Entry 8WGH (electron microscopy, 2.40 A resolution); this record covers chains B and H of the 18 polymer chains in the assembly.

# Chain B
Protein: Photosystem I P700 chlorophyll a apoprotein A2
Source organism: Fittonia albivenis
Notes: EC 1.97.1.12
UniProt: G9IB61 (G9IB61_SESIN); residue numbers follow UniProt; this construct covers 1-734
Chain sequence (734 residues; each row starts with the number of its first residue):
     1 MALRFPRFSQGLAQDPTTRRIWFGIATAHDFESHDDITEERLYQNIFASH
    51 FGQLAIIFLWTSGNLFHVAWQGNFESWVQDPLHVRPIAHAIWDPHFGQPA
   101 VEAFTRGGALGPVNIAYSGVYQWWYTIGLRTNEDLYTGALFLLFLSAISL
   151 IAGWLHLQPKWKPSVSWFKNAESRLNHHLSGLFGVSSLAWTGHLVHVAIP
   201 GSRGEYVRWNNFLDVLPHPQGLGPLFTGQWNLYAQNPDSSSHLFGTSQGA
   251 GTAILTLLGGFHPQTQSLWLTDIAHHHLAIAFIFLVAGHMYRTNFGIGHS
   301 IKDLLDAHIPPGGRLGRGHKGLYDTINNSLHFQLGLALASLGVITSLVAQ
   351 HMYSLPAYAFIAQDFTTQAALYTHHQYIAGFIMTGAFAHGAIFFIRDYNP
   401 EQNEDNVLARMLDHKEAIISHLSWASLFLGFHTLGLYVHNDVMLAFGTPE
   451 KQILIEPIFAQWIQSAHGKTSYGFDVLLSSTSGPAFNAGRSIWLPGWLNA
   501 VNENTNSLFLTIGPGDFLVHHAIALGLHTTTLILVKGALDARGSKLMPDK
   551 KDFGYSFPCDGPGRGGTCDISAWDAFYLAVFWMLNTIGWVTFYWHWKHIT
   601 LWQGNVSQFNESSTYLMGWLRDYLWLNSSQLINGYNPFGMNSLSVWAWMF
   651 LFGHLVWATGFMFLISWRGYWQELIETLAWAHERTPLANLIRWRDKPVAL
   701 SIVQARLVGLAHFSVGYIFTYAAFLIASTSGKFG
Disordered / not traced: 1
Bound ions: chlorophyll a Mg site 1 near Q53 (its only coordinating residue here); chlorophyll a Mg site 2 near D93 (its only coordinating residue here)
Ligand contacts:
  - beta-carotene (BCR), molecule 1: I21, I25, I691
  - beta-carotene (BCR), molecule 2: L54, I57, W60, G181, L182, V185, S186, L188
  - beta-carotene (BCR), molecule 3: T61, L65, W123, W124, I127, L129, G138, F141, L142, L145, W209, F212, L213
  - beta-carotene (BCR), molecule 4: L188, L222, L225, F226, F282, L285, V286, H289
  - beta-carotene (BCR), molecule 5: F332, G335, L336, A339, V343, M383, A386, F387, G390, F393, F394, L408, A538
  - beta-carotene (BCR), molecule 6: F387, M411, V535, L539
  - beta-carotene (BCR), molecule 7: W648, M649, F652, W671, L674, I675, L678, F719
  - beta-carotene (BCR), molecule 8: T685, P686, L687
  - chlorophyll a (CLA), molecule 1: F5, F8, G24, I25, A28, H29, F31, H34, S49, G52, Q53, I56
  - chlorophyll a (CLA), molecule 2: T18, I21, W22, I675, L678, A679, H682, I691, R692, W693, R694, D695, P697, V698
  - chlorophyll a (CLA), molecule 3: W22, F652, L655, V656, T659, M662, F663, L700, V708, A711, H712, V715
  - chlorophyll a (CLA), molecule 4: I25, A26, T27, A28, H29, D30, L334, L338, F381, I382, T384, G385, A388, H389, I392, R396, Y555, W573, F576, F652, A711, V715, F719
  - chlorophyll a (CLA), molecule 5: H29, F31, Y43, I46, S49, H50, Q53, L54, I57, F168, R174, H178, L182, L330, H331, Q333, L334, A337, L338, L341
  - chlorophyll a (CLA), molecule 6: H29, Q53, I56, I57, W60, L341, I378, F381, I382
  - chlorophyll a (CLA), molecule 7: F47, F51, I148, I151, A152, L155, H156, K160, W161, P163, W167
  - chlorophyll a (CLA), molecule 8: F47, H50, F51, L54, W123, W167, F168, N170, S173, R174, H177, H178, G181, L182, F183, I344, Y358
  - chlorophyll a (CLA), molecule 9: F51, L54, F58, I127, G128, L129, D134, T137, G138, F141, L145, I148, S149, S186, A189, W190, G192, H193, H196, V197, V207, R208, W209, F212
  - chlorophyll a (CLA), molecule 10: I57, W60, T61, S118, G119, W123, V185, S186, A189, L341, I344, T345, V348, M352, Y358, L371, H374, H375, I378, I382
  - chlorophyll a (CLA), molecule 11: L59, W60, S62, G63, F66, H67, W70, Q71, H89, A90, W92
  - chlorophyll a (CLA), molecule 12: W60, N64, V68, A88, H89, N114, I115, A116, Y117, S118, V120, V645, W646, M649, F719
  - chlorophyll a (CLA), molecule 13: W60, N64, Y117, S118, V120, A370, L371, T373, H374, Y377, F381, W646, M649, I718, F719, A722, L725, I726
  - chlorophyll a (CLA), molecule 14: H89, A90, I91, W92, D93, P94, H95, F96, F104, N114, S644, V645, W648
  - chlorophyll a (CLA), molecule 15: W123, T126, I127, L182, F183, S186, S187, W190, I273, H276, H277, I280, I344, L347, V348, H351, M352, A357, Y358
  - chlorophyll a (CLA), molecule 16: W167, N170, S173, H177, T293, N294, F295
  - chlorophyll a (CLA), molecule 17: A171, R174, L175, H178, L179, F183, I280, I283, F284, I301, L305, Y323, I326, N327, L336, A337, S340, L341, I344
  - chlorophyll a (CLA), molecule 18: L175, L179, F183, I283, F284, A287, M290, Y291, I301, L304, L305
  - chlorophyll a (CLA), molecule 19: N176, H177, S180, G181, V185, L285, H289, M290, Y291, T293, F295, I297
  - chlorophyll a (CLA), molecule 20: L188, A189, T191, G192, V195, H196, F212, L213, V215, L216, P217, H218, G221, L222, F226, Y233, I254, L255, L278
  - chlorophyll a (CLA), molecule 21: L225, W230, N231, Y233, A234, L255, T256, L257, H275, L278, A279, F282, I492
  - chlorophyll a (CLA), molecule 22: T256, L257, G260, L268, D272, I273, H275, H276, A279, I280, H351, L355, W493, W497
  - chlorophyll a (CLA), molecule 23: I283, V286, M290, H299, L304, A307, H308
  - chlorophyll a (CLA), molecule 24: V286, A287, H289, M290, I297, G298, H299
  - chlorophyll a (CLA), molecule 25: L305, H308, L315, H319, L322, I326, F332, V407, L408, M411
  - chlorophyll a (CLA), molecule 26: A307, H308, I309, P310, P311, R314, L315, H319
  - chlorophyll a (CLA), molecule 27: R314, L315, V407, R410, M411, D413, H414, A417, I418, H421
  - chlorophyll a (CLA), molecule 28: L336, A339, S340, V343, I344, L347, Q350, H351, Y353, S354, L355, L508, F509
  - chlorophyll a (CLA), molecule 29: V343, S346, L347, Q350, Q376, G380, M383, F387, L527, T530, T531, L534, M583, T586, I587
  - chlorophyll a (CLA), molecule 30: Q350, Y353, Y372, F459, A460, I463, Q464, F509, L510, I512, H520, I523, L527, V590, Y593, W594, H598
  - chlorophyll a (CLA), molecule 31: A417, H421, W424
  - chlorophyll a (CLA), molecule 32: I418, L422, W424, A524, L527, H528, T531
  - chlorophyll a (CLA), molecule 33: S420, S423, W424, L427, F431
  - chlorophyll a (CLA), molecule 34: S423, S426, L427, G430, F431, L434, L525, T529, L532, I533, L578, F581, W582
  - chlorophyll a (CLA), molecule 35: W424, L427, F428, F431, H432
  - chlorophyll a (CLA), molecule 36: F428, L429, E456, P457, I458, F459, A460, F517, H520, H521, A524, H528
  - chlorophyll a (CLA), molecule 37: H432, G435, L436, V438, H439, V442, M443, K451, I453
  - chlorophyll a (CLA), molecule 38: T433, L434, Y437, V519, A522, L525, N585, W589, F592, L616, W619, L620, L624, S628, I632, F650, H654, W657, Y717, T720, Y721, F724
  - chlorophyll a (CLA), molecule 39: L434, V438, D441, L525, F581, W582, N585, W589, L616, L620, W657, F713
  - chlorophyll a (CLA), molecule 40: I458, F459, W462, F474
  - chlorophyll a (CLA), molecule 41: W462, I463, A466, H467, L477, L478, W493, L494, W497, F509
  - chlorophyll a (CLA), molecule 42: L477, P484, A485, A488, G489, I492, W493
  - chlorophyll a (CLA), molecule 43: L620, L624, W625, W657
  - chlorophyll a (CLA), molecule 44: W648, L651, F652, H654, L655, W657, A658
  - chlorophyll a (CLA), molecule 45: L655, A658, T659, F661, M662, I665, S666, Y670, W671, L674
  - chlorophyll a (CLA), molecule 46: L678, A681, H682, T685, A688, I691
  - chlorophyll a (CLA), molecule 47: W680, A681, R684, T685, P686
  - chlorophyll a (CLA), molecule 48: P686, L687, L690
  - phylloquinone (PQN): W22, I25, M662, F663, S666, W667, R668, W671, I675, A699, L700, S701, A705
  - 4Fe-4S cluster (SF4): C559, G561, P562, T567, C568, W667, I702

# Chain H
Protein: Photosystem I reaction center subunit VI
Source organism: Fittonia albivenis
Chain sequence (145 residues; numbered 1 to 145; the number before each row is that of its first residue):
     1 MASLATFAAAHPAAVKGLAGSSISGTKLHIRPSRRVGVKSSNYRAGAVVA
    51 KYGEKSVYFDLEDIANTTGQWDVYGSDAPSPYNGLQSKFFETFAAPFTKR
   101 GLLLKFLLLGGGATLAFVSSQATGDDLPIVKGPQLPPQPGPRGKI
Disordered / not traced: 1-55
Ligand contacts:
  - chlorophyll a (CLA), molecule 1: P81, Y82, Q86, F90
  - chlorophyll a (CLA), molecule 2: N83, L85, Q86, F89, F90
  - chlorophyll a (CLA), molecule 3: L107, L108, G111, G112, T114, L115, V118, L127

# Interface between chain B and chain H
Pairs across the interface (30; chain B residue first):
  L82(B) with K144(H)
  H83(B) with G143(H); K144(H); I145(H), hydrogen bond (backbone-backbone)
  R85(B) with I145(H), hydrogen bond (side chain-backbone)
  I91(B) with I129(H)
  W92(B) with S119(H); I129(H)
  D93(B) with I129(H)
  F96(B) with P128(H)
  G97(B) with P128(H)
  Q98(B) with P128(H); G132(H)
  V101(B) with P128(H); G132(H); P133(H)
  E102(B) with P133(H); Q134(H), hydrogen bond (side chain-backbone); L135(H), hydrogen bond (side chain-backbone)
  T105(B) with P133(H)
  G107(B) with I145(H)
  L110(B) with P133(H)
  Q363(B) with R142(H), hydrogen bond (backbone-side chain)
  F365(B) with R142(H)
  P686(B) with Y74(H), hydrophobic
  S730(B) with P141(H)
  G731(B) with P141(H)
  F733(B) with P141(H), hydrophobic; R142(H); K144(H)
Other interface residues (no listed pair), chain B (27 interface residues in all): P81, V84, P94, G111, P112, D364, K732
Other interface residues (no listed pair), chain H (20 interface residues in all): L127, V130, K131, P137, Q138, P139, G140

# Overview
The interface between chain B and chain H involves 27 residues on one side and 20 on the other; the contacts
include 5 hydrogen bonds. Polar contacts include R85(B)-I145(H), E102(B)-Q134(H) and E102(B)-L135(H).
Here chain B is Photosystem I P700 chlorophyll a apoprotein A2 and chain H is Photosystem I reaction center
subunit VI, both from Fittonia albivenis. Entry 8WGH (Cryo-EM structure of the red-shifted Fittonia albivenis
PSI-LHCI) was determined by electron microscopy.
